PDB entry 7JNP | X-ray diffraction, 2.60 A resolution | chains A and B of the 4 polymer chains in the assembly

[Chain A (and B)]
Name: HTH-type transcriptional regulator MtrR
Organism: Neisseria gonorrhoeae
Notes: chain B of this document is another copy of the same molecule, construct and numbering; everything in this record applies to it too
Reference sequence: P39897 (MTRR_NEIGO); numbering as in UniProt (aligned over 1-210)
Chain sequence (213 residues; row label = number of the first residue in the row; numbers below 1 keep their minus sign (Ser-2 is residue -2)):
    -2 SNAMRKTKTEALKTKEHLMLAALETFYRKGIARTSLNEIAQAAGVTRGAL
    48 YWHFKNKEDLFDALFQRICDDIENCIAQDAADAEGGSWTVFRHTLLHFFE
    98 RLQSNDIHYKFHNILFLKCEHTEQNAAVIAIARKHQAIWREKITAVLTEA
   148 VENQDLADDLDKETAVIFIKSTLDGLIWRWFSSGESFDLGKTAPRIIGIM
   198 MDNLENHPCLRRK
Disordered / not traced: -2 to 7, 210 (chain B: -2 to 8, 210)
Differences from the reference sequence: expression tag (-2 to 0)
Bound ions: Ca2+ site 1: Arg30, Glu35; Ca2+ site 2: Ala39 (shared with Ser101(B) of chain B); Ca2+ site 3: Ser101 (shared with Ala39(B) of chain B)
From the paper describing this entry:
  - binding site for the 21-nt DNA strand: Thr11, Thr43, Arg44, Gly45, Tyr48, Trp49, His50
  - binding site for the 21-nt DNA strand: Thr43, Arg44, Gly45, Tyr48, Trp49
  - specificity-determining residues: Thr43, Arg44, Gly45
  - mutagenesis - T11A (20-50-fold), A39T (3- to 5-fold), T43S, Y48F, W49F (6-8-fold), H50A (20-47-fold), D79N (>10-fold), H105Y (>12-fold): decreased binding to the 21-nt DNA strand
  - mutagenesis - T43A, R44A, G45A, G45D, W49A: abolished binding to the 21-nt DNA strand
  - mutagenesis - G45D: abolished binding to DNA
  - mutagenesis - H105Y (>12-fold): decreased binding to DNA
  - mutagenesis - D79N (>10-fold): decreased binding to cognate DNA
  - mutagenesis - A39T (Tm change 4 degC): decreased stability
  - conformationally variable residues (helix shift, loop rearrangement): Thr119 to Ala123, Trp136
  - mutagenesis - R44A (2-fold), G45A (2-fold), Y48F (2-fold): increased growth in response to erythromycin
  - mutagenesis - A39T: unchanged growth in response to erythromycin

[Interface between chain A and chain B]
Contacting residue pairs (72; chain A residue first):
  Arg25(A) - Thr119(B)  hydrogen bond (backbone-side chain)
  Lys26(A) - Glu117(B)
  Lys26(A) - Thr119(B)
  Gly27(A) - Glu117(B)
  Gly27(A) - Thr119(B)
  Ile28(A) - Glu117(B)  hydrogen bond (backbone-side chain)
  Ala29(A) - Ala29(B)  hydrophobic
  Ala29(A) - Glu117(B)  hydrogen bond (backbone-side chain)
  Arg30(A) - Glu117(B)
  Arg30(A) - Gln121(B)
  Arg30(A) - Asn122(B)  hydrogen bond
  Leu112(A) - Trp175(B)
  Phe113(A) - Phe113(B)
  Phe113(A) - Trp175(B)
  Leu114(A) - Cys116(B)
  Leu114(A) - Glu117(B)
  Leu114(A) - His118(B)  hydrogen bond (backbone-backbone)
  Lys115(A) - Glu117(B)
  Lys115(A) - His118(B)  hydrogen bond (side chain-backbone)
  Cys116(A) - Cys116(B)
  Cys116(A) - Glu117(B)
  Glu117(A) - Gly27(B)
  Glu117(A) - Ile28(B)  hydrogen bond (side chain-backbone)
  Glu117(A) - Ala29(B)  hydrogen bond (side chain-backbone)
  Glu117(A) - Arg30(B)
  Glu117(A) - Leu114(B)
  Glu117(A) - Lys115(B)
  Glu117(A) - Cys116(B)
  Glu117(A) - Glu117(B)
  His118(A) - Leu114(B)  hydrogen bond (backbone-backbone)
  His118(A) - Lys115(B)
  Thr119(A) - Arg25(B)  hydrogen bond (side chain-backbone)
  Thr119(A) - Lys26(B)
  Thr119(A) - Lys115(B)
  Gln121(A) - Arg30(B)
  Asn122(A) - Arg30(B)  hydrogen bond
  Gln133(A) - Arg176(B)  hydrogen bond
  Asp158(A) - Arg192(B)  salt bridge
  Thr161(A) - Arg192(B)  hydrogen bond
  Ile164(A) - Phe184(B)  hydrophobic
  Lys167(A) - Arg176(B)
  Ser168(A) - Gly172(B)
  Ser168(A) - Leu173(B)  hydrogen bond (side chain-backbone)
  Ser168(A) - Arg176(B)
  Asp171(A) - Trp175(B)  hydrogen bond
  Asp171(A) - Arg176(B)  salt bridge
  Gly172(A) - Ser168(B)
  Gly172(A) - Gly172(B)
  Leu173(A) - Ser168(B)  hydrogen bond (backbone-side chain)
  Trp175(A) - Phe113(B)
  Trp175(A) - Asp171(B)  hydrogen bond
  Trp175(A) - Trp175(B)  hydrophobic
  Arg176(A) - Gln133(B)  hydrogen bond
  Arg176(A) - Lys167(B)
  Arg176(A) - Ser168(B)
  Arg176(A) - Asp171(B)  salt bridge
  Phe184(A) - Ile164(B)  hydrophobic
  Arg192(A) - Asp158(B)  salt bridge
  Arg192(A) - Thr161(B)  hydrogen bond
  Arg192(A) - Cys206(B)  hydrogen bond (side chain-backbone)
  Arg192(A) - Arg208(B)
  Ile196(A) - Asn200(B)
  Ile196(A) - His204(B)
  Ile196(A) - Leu207(B)  hydrophobic
  Asp199(A) - His204(B)  salt bridge
  Asn200(A) - Ile196(B)
  Asn200(A) - Asn200(B)  hydrogen bond
  His204(A) - Ile196(B)
  His204(A) - Asp199(B)  salt bridge
  Cys206(A) - Arg192(B)
  Cys206(A) - Ile196(B)  hydrophobic
  Leu207(A) - Ile196(B)  hydrophobic
Interface residues without a listed pair, chain A (40 interface residues in all): Phe165, Thr169, Thr189, Ile193, Gly195
Interface residues without a listed pair, chain B (42 interface residues in all): Tyr24, Leu112, Phe165, Thr169, Thr189, Ile193, Gly195

[Overview]
40 residues of chain A face 42 of chain B across their interface; the contacts include 21 hydrogen bonds and 6
salt bridges. Among the polar pairs are Asp158(A)-Arg192(B), Asp171(A)-Arg176(B) and Asp199(A)-His204(B). From
the paper: a binding site for the 21-nt DNA strand at Thr11(A), Thr43(A) and Arg44(A) among others; T11A, A39T
and T43S of chain A, among others, reduce binding to the 21-nt DNA strand; 13 substitutions were tested in
all.
Both chains are HTH-type transcriptional regulator MtrR (Neisseria gonorrhoeae). Entry 7JNP (MtrR bound to the
rpoH operator from Neisseria gonorrhoeae) was determined by X-ray diffraction, deposited together with 7JU3.
